Entry 6VMB (electron microscopy, 5.23 A resolution (low resolution: residue-level contacts below are approximate; hydrogen-bond / salt-bridge calls are withheld)); this record covers chains C and d of the 26 polymer chains in the assembly.

== Chain C ==
Protein: ATP synthase subunit alpha, chloroplastic
Organism: Spinacia oleracea
Notes: EC 7.1.2.2
UniProt: P06450 (ATPA_SPIOL); residues 1-507 here = UniProt positions 1-507
Sequence (507 residues; numbered 1 to 507; the number before each row is that of its first residue):
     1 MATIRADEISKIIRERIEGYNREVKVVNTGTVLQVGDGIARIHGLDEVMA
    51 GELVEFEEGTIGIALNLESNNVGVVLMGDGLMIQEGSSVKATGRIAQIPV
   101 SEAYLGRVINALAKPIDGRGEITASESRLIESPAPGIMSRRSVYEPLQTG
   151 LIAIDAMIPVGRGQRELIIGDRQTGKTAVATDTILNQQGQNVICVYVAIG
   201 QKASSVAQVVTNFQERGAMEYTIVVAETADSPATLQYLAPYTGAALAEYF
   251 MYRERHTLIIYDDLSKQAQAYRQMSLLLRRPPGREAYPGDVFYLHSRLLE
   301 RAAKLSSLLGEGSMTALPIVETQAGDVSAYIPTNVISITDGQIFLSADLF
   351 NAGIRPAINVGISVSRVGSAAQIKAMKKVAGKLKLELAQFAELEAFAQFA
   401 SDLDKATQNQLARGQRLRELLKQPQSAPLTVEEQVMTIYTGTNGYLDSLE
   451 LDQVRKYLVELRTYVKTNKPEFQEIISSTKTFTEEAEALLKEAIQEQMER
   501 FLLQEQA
Unresolved in the structure: 1-4, 505-507
Swiss-Prot annotation at these positions:
  - binding site (ATP): Gly-170 to Thr-177
  - site: Ser-363 (Required for activity)

== Chain d ==
Protein: ATP synthase delta chain, chloroplastic
Organism: Spinacia oleracea
UniProt: P11402 (ATPD_SPIOL); numbering as in UniProt (aligned over 1-257)
Sequence (257 residues; row label = number of the first residue in the row):
     1 MAALQNPVALQSRTTTAVAALSTSSTTSTPKPFSLSFSSSTATFNPLRLK
    51 ILTASKLTAKPRGGALGTRMVDSTASRYASALADVADVTGTLEATNSDVE
   101 KLIRIFSEEPVYYFFANPVISIDNKRSVLDEIITTSGLQPHTANFINILI
   151 DSERINLVKEILNEFEDVFNKITGTEVAVVTSVVKLENDHLAQIAKGVQK
   201 ITGAKNVRIKTVIDPSLVAGFTIRYGNEGSKLVDMSVKKQLEEIAAQLEM
   251 DDVTLAV
Unresolved in the structure: 1-71, 251-257

== Chain C / chain d interface ==
Pairs across the interface (23):
  Ile-13(C) / Gln-247(d)
  Arg-16(C) / Gln-247(d)
  Arg-16(C) / Glu-249(d)
  Ile-17(C) / Gln-247(d)
  Tyr-20(C) / Lys-239(d)
  Tyr-20(C) / Glu-242(d)
  Tyr-20(C) / Glu-243(d)
  Tyr-20(C) / Ala-246(d)
  Arg-22(C) / Lys-239(d)
  Val-26(C) / Tyr-225(d)
  Val-26(C) / Lys-231(d)
  Val-26(C) / Leu-232(d)
  Val-26(C) / Val-233(d)
  Val-27(C) / Lys-231(d)
  Val-27(C) / Leu-232(d)
  Asn-28(C) / Lys-231(d)
  Thr-29(C) / Gly-229(d)
  Thr-29(C) / Ser-230(d)
  Gly-44(C) / Ser-230(d)
  Asp-46(C) / Asn-227(d)
  Glu-47(C) / Lys-231(d)
  Asn-70(C) / Asp-72(d)
  Asn-70(C) / Ser-73(d)
Also at the interface, not in a pair above, chain C (16 interface residues in all): Val-24, Gly-30, Ser-69
Also at the interface, not in a pair above, chain d (18 interface residues in all): Arg-224, Met-235, Lys-238

== In short ==
The interface between chain C and chain d involves 16 residues on one side and 18 on the other. Curated
annotation (UniProt) lists 8 ATP-binding residues on chain C.
Chain C is ATP synthase subunit alpha, chloroplastic and chain d is ATP synthase delta chain, chloroplastic,
both from Spinacia oleracea; the structure, Chloroplast ATP synthase (C1, CF1FO), was determined by electron
microscopy (same publication as 6VM1, 6VM4, 6VMD, 6VMG, 6VOF, 6VOG and 8 further entries).
